9CBL - chains A and R of the 4 polymer chains in the assembly; structure by electron microscopy, 2.80 A resolution.

== Chain A ==
Molecule: Guanine nucleotide-binding protein G(i) subunit alpha-1
From: Rattus norvegicus
Reference sequence: P10824 (GNAI1_RAT); numbering as in UniProt (aligned over 1-354)
Chain sequence (379 residues; each row starts with the number of its first residue; numbers below 1 keep their minus sign (Met-24 is residue -24)):
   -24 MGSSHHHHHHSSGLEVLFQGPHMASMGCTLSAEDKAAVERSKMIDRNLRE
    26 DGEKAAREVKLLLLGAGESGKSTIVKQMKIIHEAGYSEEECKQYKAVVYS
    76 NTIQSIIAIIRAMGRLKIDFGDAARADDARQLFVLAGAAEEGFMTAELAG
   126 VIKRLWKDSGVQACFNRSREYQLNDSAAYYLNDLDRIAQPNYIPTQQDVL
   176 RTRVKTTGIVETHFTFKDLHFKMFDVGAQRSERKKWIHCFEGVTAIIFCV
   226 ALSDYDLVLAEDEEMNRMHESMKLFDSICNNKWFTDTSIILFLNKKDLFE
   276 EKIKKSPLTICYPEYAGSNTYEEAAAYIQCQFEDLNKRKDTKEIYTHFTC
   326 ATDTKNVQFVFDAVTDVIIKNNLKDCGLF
Unresolved in the structure: -24 to 10, 54-181, 325-329
Construct notes: initiating methionine (-24); expression tag (-23 to 0); engineered mutation Ala203 (Gly in P10824)
UniProt features mapped onto this chain:
  - region: Lys35 to Thr48 (G1 motif), Asp173 to Thr181 (G2 motif), Phe196 to Gly202, Gln204, Arg205 (G3 motif), Ile265 to Asp272 (G4 motif), Thr324 to Thr329 (G5 motif)
  - binding site (GTP): Glu43 to Thr48, Asp150, Ser151, Leu175 to Arg178, Asp200 to Gly202, Gln204, Asn269 to Asp272, Ala326
  - binding site (Mg(2+)): Ser47, Thr181
  - lipidation: Gly2 (N-myristoyl glycine), Cys3 (S-palmitoyl cysteine)
  - mutagenesis: Gly2 (G2A: Abolishes myristoylation and palmitoylation), Cys3 (C3S: Abolishes palmitoylation), Glu43 (E43A: Mildly impairs receptor binding; mildly decreases basal and receptor-stimulated GDP exchange), Asn149 (N149I: Inhibits interaction with RGS14. Does not inhibit interaction with RIC8A), Phe189 (F189Y: Increases basal GDP exchange rate; no effect on receptor-stimulated GDP exchange), Phe191 (F191Y: No effect on basal GDP exchange rate; mildly decreases receptor-stimulated GDP exchange), Gln204 (Q204L: Expected to have lost GTPase activity; inhibits the forskolin-mediated increase of cellular cAMP levels. Does not inhibit interaction with RGS14 at centrosomes), Thr329 (T329A: Increases basal GDP exchange rate and inhibits the forskolin-mediated increase of cellular cAMP levels), Val332 (V332A: Increases basal GDP exchange rate), Phe336 (F336A/C: Increases basal GDP exchange rate; mildly decreases receptor-stimulated GDP exchange; F336Y: Strongly increases basal GDP exchange rate; mildly decreases receptor-stimulated GDP exchange), Lys345 (K345L: Mildly impairs receptor binding; mildly decreases basal and receptor-stimulated GDP exchange)
From the paper describing this entry:
  - mutagenesis - K345A: abolished signaling with Endolysin, Alpha-2A adrenergic receptor (chain R)
  - mutagenesis - L194A, F336A: decreased signaling with Endolysin, Alpha-2A adrenergic receptor (chain R)

== Chain R ==
Molecule: Endolysin, Alpha-2A adrenergic receptor
From: Enterobacteria phage T4
Notes: EC 3.2.1.17
Reference sequence: chimeric construct of P00720, P08913: residues -128 to 31 from P00720 (ENLYS_BPT4) positions 2-161 (UniProt number = residue number + 130); residues 35-242 from P08913 positions 35-242 (same numbers); residues 380-460 from P08913 positions 380-460 (same numbers)
Chain sequence (484 residues; numbered -152 to 468; 137 numbers in that range are skipped by the numbering (no residue carries them; nothing is unmodelled there); the number before each row is that of its first residue; numbers below 1 keep their minus sign (Met-152 is residue -152)):
  -152 MKTIIALSYIFCLVFADYKDDDDKNIFEMLRIDEGLRLKIYKDTEGYYTI
  -102 GIGHLLTKSPSLNAAKSELDKAIGRNTNGVITKDEAEKLFNQDVDAAVRG
   -52 ILRNAKLKPVYDSLDAVRRAALINMVFQMGETGVAGFTNSLRMLQQKRWD
    -2 EAAVNLAKSRWYNQTPNRAKRVITTFRTGTWDAYAAAGGGARATPYSLQV
    48 TLTLVCLAGLLMLLTVFGNVLVIIAVFTSRALKAPQNLFLVSLASADILV
    98 ATLVIPFSLANEVMGYWYFGKAWCEIYLALDVLFCTSSIVHLCAISLDRY
   148 WSITQAIEYNLKRTPRRIKAIIITVWVISAVISFPPLISIEKKGGGGGPQ
   198 PAEPRCEINDQKWYVISSCIGSFFAPCLIMILVYVRIYQIAKRRT
   380 RQNREKRFTFVLAVVIGVFVVCWFPFFFTYTLTAVGCSVPRTLFKFFFWF
   430 GYCNSSLNPVIYTIFNHDFRRAFKKILCRGDASLEVLFQ
Unresolved in the structure: -152 to 46, 183-199, 457-468
Construct notes: initiating methionine (-152); expression tag (-151 to -129, 461-468); conflict Gly-118 (Arg12 in P00720), Thr-76 (Cys54 in P00720), Ala-33 (Cys97 in P00720), Arg7 (Ile137 in P00720); linker (32-34)
Small-molecule neighbours: L-epinephrine (ALE): Asp128, Val129, Cys132, Thr133, Ser215, Ser219, Trp402, Phe405, Phe406, Tyr409, Phe427, Tyr431
UniProt features mapped onto this chain:
  - active site (Proton donor/acceptor): Glu-119, Asp-110
  - binding site (substrate): Leu-98, Phe-26, Ser-13, Asn2
  - site: Asp128 (Implicated in ligand binding), Ser215 (Implicated in catechol agonist binding and receptor activation), Ser219 (Implicated in catechol agonist binding and receptor activation)
  - lipidation: Cys457 (S-palmitoyl cysteine)
From the paper describing this entry:
  - binding site for L-epinephrine: Asp128, Val129, Thr133, Ser215, Ser219, Phe405, Phe406, Tyr409, Phe427, Tyr431
  - binding site for L-epinephrine: Cys132 (from molecular simulation)
  - conformationally variable residues (helix shift, side-chain flip): Arg146, Glu384, Trp402, Tyr441
  - contacts within the chain: Leu139-Tyr441, Ile142-Tyr441
  - contacts within the chain: Asp128-Tyr431 (hydrogen bond) (from molecular simulation)

== How chain A and chain R interact ==
Pairs across the interface (20; chain A residue first):
  Arg32(A) with Asn157(R), hydrogen bond (backbone-side chain)
  Phe336(A) with Ile154(R), hydrophobic
  Thr340(A) with Ile154(R)
  Asp341(A) with Arg241(R), salt bridge
  Ile343(A) with Ile154(R), hydrophobic
  Ile344(A) with Ile150(R); Ala153(R), hydrophobic; Arg241(R)
  Lys345(A) with Arg241(R)
  Asn347(A) with Ser149(R), hydrogen bond (side chain-backbone)
  Leu348(A) with Ala238(R), hydrophobic
  Asp350(A) with Asn445(R)
  Cys351(A) with Arg146(R)
  Gly352(A) with Val390(R); Phe444(R)
  Leu353(A) with Ile234(R), hydrophobic; Phe387(R); Val390(R), hydrophobic; Leu391(R), hydrophobic
  Phe354(A) with Thr242(R)
Interface residues without a listed pair, chain A (16 interface residues in all): Leu194, Lys349
Interface residues without a listed pair, chain R (16 interface residues in all): Gln83
Interface features reported in the paper:
  - residue pairs: Lys345(A)-Arg241(R), Arg146(R)-Cys351(A)

== In short ==
Chain A and chain R each contribute 16 residues to their interface, with 2 hydrogen bonds and 1 salt bridge.
Polar pairs include Asp341(A)-Arg241(R), Arg32(A)-Asn157(R) and Asn347(A)-Ser149(R). The paper describes
contacts between Lys345(A) and Arg241(R) and Arg146(R) and Cys351(A). From the paper: a binding site for
L-epinephrine at Asp128(R), Val129(R) and Thr133(R) among others; L194A and F336A of chain A reduce signaling
with Endolysin, Alpha-2A adrenergic receptor (chain R).
Chain A is Guanine nucleotide-binding protein G(i) subunit alpha-1 (Rattus norvegicus) and chain R is
Endolysin, Alpha-2A adrenergic receptor (Enterobacteria phage T4); the structure, Cryo-EM structure of
epinephrine-bound alpha-2A-adrenergic receptor in complex with heterotrimeric Gi-protein, was determined by
electron microscopy together with 9CBM from the same study.
